PDB entry 2W9F | X-ray diffraction, 2.85 A resolution | chains A and B

# Chain A
Molecule: G1/S-specific cyclin-D1
Organism: Homo sapiens
UniProtKB: P24385 (CCND1_HUMAN); residues 1-271 here = UniProt positions 1-271
Sequence (271 residues; numbered 1 to 271; the number before each row is that of its first residue):
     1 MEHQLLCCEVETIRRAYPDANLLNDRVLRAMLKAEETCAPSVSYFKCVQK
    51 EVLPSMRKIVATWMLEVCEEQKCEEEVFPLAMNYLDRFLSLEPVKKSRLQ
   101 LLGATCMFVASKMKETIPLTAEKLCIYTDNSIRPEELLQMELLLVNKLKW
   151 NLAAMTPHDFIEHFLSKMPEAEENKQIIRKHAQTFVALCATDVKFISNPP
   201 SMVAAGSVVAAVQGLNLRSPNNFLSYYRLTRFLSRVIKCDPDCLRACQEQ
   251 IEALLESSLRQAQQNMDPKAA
Not modelled in the structure: 1-24, 262-271
Curated features (UniProtKB/Swiss-Prot):
  - cross-link: Lys-269 (Glycyl lysine isopeptide (Lys-Gly) (interchain with G-Cter in ubiquitin))

# Chain B
Molecule: Cell division protein kinase 4
Organism: Homo sapiens
Notes: EC 2.7.11.22; fragment: kinase domain, residues 1-44, 48-303
UniProtKB: P11802 (CDK4_HUMAN); numbering as in UniProt; present here: 1-44, 48-303
Sequence (306 residues; each row starts with the number of its first residue; note: 3 numbers in that range are skipped by the numbering (no residue carries them; nothing is unmodelled there)):
     1 MATSRYEPVAEIGVGAYGTVYKARDPHSGHFVALKSVRVPNGEE
    48 GLPISTVREVALLRRLEAFEHPNVVRLMDVCATSRTDREIKVTLVFEHVD
    98 QDLRTYLDKAPPPGLPAETIKDLMRQFLRGLDFLHANCIVHRDLKPENIL
   148 VTSGGTVKLADFGLARIYSYQMALFPVVVTLWYRAPEVLLQSTYATPVDM
   198 WSVGCIFAEMFRRKPLFCGNSEADQLGKIFDLIGLPPEDDWPRDVSLPRG
   248 AFPPRGPRPVQSVVPEMEESGAQLLLEMLTFNPHKRISAFRALQHSYLHK
   298 DEGNPEHHHHHH
Not modelled in the structure: 1-4, 171-176, 232-237, 244-258, 296-309
Differences from the reference sequence: engineered mutation Glu-43 (Gly in P11802), Glu-44 (Gly in P11802), Phe-172 (Thr in P11802)
From the paper describing this entry:
  - conformationally variable residues (order/disorder transition): Ala-170 to Val-175

# Chain A / chain B interface
Residue-residue contacts - 41 pairs, chain A then chain B:
  Val-27(A) with Phe-66(B), hydrophobic
  Ala-30(A) with Ala-65(B); Phe-66(B), hydrophobic
  Lys-33(A) with Ala-65(B); Phe-66(B); Glu-67(B), salt bridge
  Ala-34(A) with Ala-65(B), hydrophobic
  Phe-108(A) with Glu-44(B)
  Lys-112(A) with Glu-44(B), hydrogen bond (side chain-backbone); Leu-49(B), hydrogen bond (side chain-backbone); Ile-51(B); Arg-55(B), hydrogen bond (backbone-side chain)
  Met-113(A) with Ala-58(B), hydrophobic
  Glu-115(A) with Arg-55(B), hydrogen bond (backbone-side chain)
  Pro-118(A) with Ile-51(B), hydrophobic
  Leu-119(A) with Glu-44(B)
  Thr-120(A) with Glu-44(B)
  Ala-121(A) with Glu-44(B), hydrogen bond (backbone-side chain)
  Leu-138(A) with Glu-43(B); Gly-48(B)
  Gln-139(A) with Arg-82(B)
  Glu-141(A) with Gly-48(B); Leu-49(B), hydrogen bond (side chain-backbone)
  Leu-142(A) with Leu-49(B), hydrophobic; Ala-79(B), hydrophobic; Arg-82(B)
  Asn-146(A) with Cys-78(B); Ala-79(B), hydrogen bond (side chain-backbone)
  Lys-149(A) with Arg-61(B), hydrogen bond (backbone-side chain); Asp-76(B)
  Trp-150(A) with Leu-49(B), hydrophobic; Thr-53(B); Val-54(B), hydrophobic; Val-57(B), hydrophobic; Ala-58(B); Arg-61(B); Val-77(B); Ala-79(B), hydrophobic
  Asn-151(A) with Arg-61(B)
  Ala-153(A) with Ala-58(B); Arg-62(B)
Interface residues without a listed pair, chain A (23 interface residues in all): Val-145, Leu-152
Interface residues without a listed pair, chain B (23 interface residues in all): Gly-42, Ile-87, Val-89

# Overview
Chain A and chain B each contribute 23 residues to their interface; the contacts include 8 hydrogen bonds and
1 salt bridge. Polar contacts include Lys-33(A)/Glu-67(B), Lys-112(A)/Glu-44(B) and Lys-112(A)/Leu-49(B). The
paper reports conformational variability at Ala-170(B).
Chain A is G1/S-specific cyclin-D1 and chain B is Cell division protein kinase 4, both from Homo sapiens; the
structure, Crystal Structure of CDK4 in complex with a D-type cyclin, was determined by X-ray diffraction,
deposited together with 2W96, 2W99 and 2W9Z.
